6X4F - chains A and B; structure by X-ray diffraction, 2.72 A resolution.

== Chain A ==
Protein: Reverse transcriptase/ribonuclease H
Organism: Human immunodeficiency virus type 1 group M subtype B
Notes: EC 2.7.7.49, 2.7.7.7, 3.1.26.13
UniProtKB: P03366 (POL_HV1B1); residues 1-555 here correspond to UniProt positions 600-1154 (UniProt number = residue number + 599)
Amino-acid sequence (557 residues; row label = number of the first residue in the row; numbers below 1 keep their minus sign (Met-1 is residue -1)):
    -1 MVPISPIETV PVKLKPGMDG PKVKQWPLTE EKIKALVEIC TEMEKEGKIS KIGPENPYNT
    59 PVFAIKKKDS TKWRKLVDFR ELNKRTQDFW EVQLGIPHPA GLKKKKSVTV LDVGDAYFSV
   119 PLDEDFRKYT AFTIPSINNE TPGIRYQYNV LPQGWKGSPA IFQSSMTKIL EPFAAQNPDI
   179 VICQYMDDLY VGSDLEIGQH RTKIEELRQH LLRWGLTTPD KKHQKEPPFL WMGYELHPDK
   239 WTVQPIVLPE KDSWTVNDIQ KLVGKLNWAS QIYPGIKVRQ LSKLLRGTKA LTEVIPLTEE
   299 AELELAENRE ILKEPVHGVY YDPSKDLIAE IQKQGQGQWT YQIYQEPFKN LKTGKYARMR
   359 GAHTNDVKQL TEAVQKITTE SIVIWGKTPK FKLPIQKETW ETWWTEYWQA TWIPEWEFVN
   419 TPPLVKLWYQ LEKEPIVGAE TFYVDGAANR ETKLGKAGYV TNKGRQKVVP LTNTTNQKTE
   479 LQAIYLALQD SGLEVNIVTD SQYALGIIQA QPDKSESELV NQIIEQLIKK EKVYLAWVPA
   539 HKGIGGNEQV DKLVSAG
Unresolved in the structure: 64-70, 553-555
Sequence notes: expression tag (-1 to 0); engineered mutation Ala172 (Lys771 in P03366), Ala173 (Lys772 in P03366), Cys181 (Tyr780 in P03366), Ser280 (Cys879 in P03366)
Small-molecule neighbours: UMV (methyl (6-cyano-3-{2-[2-(2,4-dioxo-3,4-dihydropyrimidin-1(2H)-yl)ethoxy]phenoxy}-4-methylnaphthalen-1-yl)acetate): Pro95, Leu100, Lys101, Lys102, Lys103, Val106, Val108, Val179, Cys181, Gln182, Tyr183, Tyr188, Val189, Gly190, Pro225, Phe227, Leu228, Trp229, Leu234, His235, Pro236, Tyr318
Swiss-Prot annotation at these positions:
  - region: Phe227 to His235 (RT 'primer grip')
  - motif: Trp398 to Trp414 (Tryptophan repeat motif)
  - binding site (Mg(2+)): Asp110, Asp185, Asp186, Asp443, Glu478, Asp498, Asp549
  - site: Trp401 (Essential for RT p66/p51 heterodimerization), Trp414 (Essential for RT p66/p51 heterodimerization), Phe440, Tyr441 (Cleavage)
From the paper describing this entry:
  - binding site for UMV: Pro95

== Chain B ==
Protein: p51 RT
Organism: Human immunodeficiency virus type 1 group M subtype B
UniProtKB: P03366 (POL_HV1B1); residues 1-428 here correspond to UniProt positions 600-1027 (UniProt number = residue number + 599)
Amino-acid sequence (428 residues; each row starts with the number of its first residue):
     1 PISPIETVPV KLKPGMDGPK VKQWPLTEEK IKALVEICTE MEKEGKISKI GPENPYNTPV
    61 FAIKKKDSTK WRKLVDFREL NKRTQDFWEV QLGIPHPAGL KKKKSVTVLD VGDAYFSVPL
   121 DEDFRKYTAF TIPSINNETP GIRYQYNVLP QGWKGSPAIF QSSMTKILEP FKKQNPDIVI
   181 YQYMDDLYVG SDLEIGQHRT KIEELRQHLL RWGLTTPDKK HQKEPPFLWM GYELHPDKWT
   241 VQPIVLPEKD SWTVNDIQKL VGKLNWASQI YPGIKVRQLS KLLRGTKALT EVIPLTEEAE
   301 LELAENREIL KEPVHGVYYD PSKDLIAEIQ KQGQGQWTYQ IYQEPFKNLK TGKYARMRGA
   361 HTNDVKQLTE AVQKITTESI VIWGKTPKFK LPIQKETWET WWTEYWQATW IPEWEFVNTP
   421 PLVKLWYQ
Unresolved in the structure: 1-4, 89-92, 213-231
Sequence notes: engineered mutation Ser280 (Cys879 in P03366)
Swiss-Prot annotation at these positions:
  - region: Phe227 to His235 (RT 'primer grip')
  - motif: Trp398 to Trp414 (Tryptophan repeat motif)
  - binding site (Mg(2+)): Asp110, Asp185, Asp186
  - site (Essential for RT p66/p51 heterodimerization): Trp401, Trp414

== How chain A and chain B interact ==
Contacting residue pairs - 109 pairs, chain A then chain B:
  Val8(A) with Glu53(B)
  Pro9(A) with Glu53(B)
  Gln85(A) with Glu53(B), hydrogen bond (side chain-backbone)
  Asp86(A) with Lys20(B), salt bridge; Pro55(B)
  Phe87(A) with Pro52(B)
  Trp88(A) with Pro52(B), hydrogen bond (backbone-backbone); Asn54(B); Pro55(B); Asn57(B); Thr131(B); Arg143(B)
  Val90(A) with Pro140(B), hydrophobic; Gly141(B)
  Leu92(A) with Asn137(B)
  Gly93(A) with Asn137(B)
  Pro95(A) with Asn136(B); Asn137(B)
  His96(A) with Asn136(B), hydrogen bond (backbone-side chain)
  Gly99(A) with Asn136(B); Glu138(B)
  Leu100(A) with Glu138(B)
  Ala158(A) with Pro52(B)
  Ile159(A) with Pro52(B), hydrophobic
  Gln161(A) with Pro140(B)
  Ser162(A) with Pro52(B)
  Thr165(A) with Pro140(B)
  Ile180(A) with Thr139(B)
  Gln182(A) with Pro140(B)
  Gln373(A) with Thr397(B), hydrogen bond; Thr400(B); Trp401(B), hydrogen bond
  Thr376(A) with Trp401(B)
  Thr377(A) with Thr400(B)
  Ile380(A) with Pro25(B), hydrophobic; Leu26(B); Thr27(B)
  Val381(A) with Pro25(B), hydrophobic; Ile135(B); Asn136(B), hydrogen bond (backbone-backbone)
  Ile382(A) with Ile135(B); Asn136(B)
  Trp383(A) with Ile135(B)
  Gly384(A) with Thr27(B); Glu28(B), hydrogen bond (backbone-backbone); Ile135(B)
  Trp402(A) with Lys331(B), hydrogen bond (backbone-side chain); His361(B); Asp364(B)
  Tyr405(A) with Lys331(B), hydrogen bond (backbone-side chain)
  Trp406(A) with Lys331(B); Pro392(B), hydrophobic; Val417(B); Asn418(B); Thr419(B); Pro420(B); Pro421(B)
  Gln407(A) with Lys331(B), hydrogen bond (backbone-side chain); Pro392(B); Ile393(B); Gln394(B), hydrogen bond; Val417(B), hydrogen bond (side chain-backbone); Asn418(B)
  Ala408(A) with Asp364(B); Pro392(B), hydrogen bond (backbone-backbone); Ile393(B)
  Thr409(A) with Asp364(B)
  Trp410(A) with Thr362(B); Asn363(B); Val365(B), hydrophobic; Trp401(B); Tyr405(B)
  Pro412(A) with Trp401(B), hydrophobic
  Pro433(A) with Asn255(B); Leu289(B), hydrophobic
  Ile434(A) with Thr290(B)
  Val435(A) with Thr290(B)
  Thr439(A) with Lys287(B); Ala288(B); Leu289(B), hydrogen bond (side chain-backbone)
  Tyr441(A) with Val254(B); Gln258(B); Thr286(B); Lys287(B), hydrogen bond (side chain-backbone)
  Val458(A) with Thr286(B)
  Thr459(A) with Thr286(B), hydrogen bond (backbone-side chain)
  Asn460(A) with Thr286(B); Lys287(B); Ala288(B)
  Asn494(A) with Leu289(B)
  Val496(A) with Leu289(B), hydrophobic
  Leu503(A) with Leu422(B), hydrophobic
  Gly504(A) with Pro420(B)
  Tyr532(A) with Asn255(B), hydrogen bond; Leu289(B), hydrophobic
  Trp535(A) with Leu422(B), hydrophobic; Trp426(B), hydrophobic
  Val536(A) with Gln258(B)
  Pro537(A) with Gly262(B); Asn265(B)
  Lys540(A) with Asn265(B); Ser280(B), hydrogen bond (backbone-side chain)
  Gly541(A) with Ser280(B)
  Ile542(A) with Leu283(B), hydrophobic
  Gly543(A) with Leu283(B), hydrogen bond (backbone-backbone); Arg284(B); Gly285(B)
  Gly544(A) with Gly285(B); Thr286(B)
Interface residues without a listed pair, chain A (65 interface residues in all): Ile94, Glu169, Met357, Thr369, Thr386, Gln507, Ala508, Ala534
Interface residues without a listed pair, chain B (60 interface residues in all): Lys49, Tyr56, Val261, Val276, Trp337, Leu368, Glu396

== Summary ==
65 residues of chain A face 60 of chain B across their interface; the contacts include 19 hydrogen bonds and 1
salt bridge. Polar pairs include Asp86(A)-Lys20(B), Gln85(A)-Glu53(B) and His96(A)-Asn136(B). Ligands of chain
A: compound UMV. From the paper: a binding site for UMV at Pro95(A).
Chain A is Reverse transcriptase/ribonuclease H and chain B is p51 RT, both from Human immunodeficiency virus
type 1 group M subtype B; the structure, Crystal Structure of HIV-1 Reverse Transcriptase (Y181C) Variant in
Complex with methyl
2-(6-cyano-3-(2-(2-(2,4-dioxo-3,4-dihydropyrimidin-1(2H)-yl)ethoxy)phenoxy)-4-methylnaphthalen-1-yl)acetate
(JLJ681), a Non-nucleoside ..., was determined by X-ray diffraction (same publication as 6X47, 6X49, 6X4A,
6X4B, 6X4C, 6X4D and 6X4E).
